PDB entry 6FXT | X-ray diffraction, 2.50 A resolution | chain A

[Chain A]
Molecule: Procollagen-lysine, 2-oxoglutarate 5-dioxygenase 3
Source organism: Homo sapiens
Notes: EC 1.14.11.4
UniProt: O60568 (PLOD3_HUMAN); residue numbers follow UniProt; this construct covers 25-738
Chain sequence (718 residues; each row starts with the number of its first residue):
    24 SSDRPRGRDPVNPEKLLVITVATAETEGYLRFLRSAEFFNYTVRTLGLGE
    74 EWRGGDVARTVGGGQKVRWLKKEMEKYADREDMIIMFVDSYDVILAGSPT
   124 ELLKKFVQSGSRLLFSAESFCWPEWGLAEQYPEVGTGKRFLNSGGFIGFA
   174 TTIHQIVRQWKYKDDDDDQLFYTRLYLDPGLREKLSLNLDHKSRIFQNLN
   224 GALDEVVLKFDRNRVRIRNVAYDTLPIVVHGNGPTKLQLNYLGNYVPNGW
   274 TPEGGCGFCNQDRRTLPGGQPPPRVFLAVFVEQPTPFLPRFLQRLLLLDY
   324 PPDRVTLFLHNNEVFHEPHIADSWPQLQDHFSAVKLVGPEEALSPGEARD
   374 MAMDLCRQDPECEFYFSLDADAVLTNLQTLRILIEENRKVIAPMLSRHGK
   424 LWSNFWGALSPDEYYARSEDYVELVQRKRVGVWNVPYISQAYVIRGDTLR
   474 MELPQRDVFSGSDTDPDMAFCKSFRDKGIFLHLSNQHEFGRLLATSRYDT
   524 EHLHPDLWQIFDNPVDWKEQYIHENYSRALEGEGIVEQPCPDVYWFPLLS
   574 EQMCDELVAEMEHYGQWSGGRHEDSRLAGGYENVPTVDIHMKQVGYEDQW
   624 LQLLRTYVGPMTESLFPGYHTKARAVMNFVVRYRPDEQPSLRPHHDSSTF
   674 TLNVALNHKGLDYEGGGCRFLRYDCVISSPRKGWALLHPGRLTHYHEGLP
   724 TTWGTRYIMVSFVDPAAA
Not modelled in the structure: 24-32, 287-292, 739-741
Construct notes: expression tag (24, 739-741)
Swiss-Prot annotation at these positions:
  - binding site (UDP): V44 to T46, D112 to Y114, G256 to K259
  - binding site (Mn(2+)): D112, D115, H253
  - binding site (2-oxoglutarate): R599, Y656, N676, R729
  - binding site (Fe cation): H667, D669, H719
  - glycosylation (N-linked (GlcNAc...) asparagine): N63, N548
  - natural variant: N223 (N223S: In BCARD), R452 to P738 (deletion: In BCARD; uncertain significance)
  - mutagenesis: W75 (W75A: Decreased lysyl hydroxylase activity and loss of glycosyltransferase activity), Y114 (Y114A: Decreased lysyl hydroxylase and glycosyltransferase activity), C144 (C144I: Strongly reduced glucosyltransferase activity. Strongly reduced galactosyltransferase activity), D187 to D191 (Loss of glucosyltransferase activity. Loss of galactosyltransferase activity), D187 to D189 (Nearly abolishes glucosyltransferase activity. Nearly abolishes galactosyltransferase activity), L208 (L208I: Reduced glucosyltransferase activity), D669 (D669A: Strongly decreased lysyl hydroxylase activity. No effect on glycosyltransferase activity), T672 (T672N: Loss of dimerization. Loss of lysyl hydroxylase activity and decreased glycosyltransferase activity), R714 (R714N: Loss of dimerization. Loss of lysyl hydroxylase activity and no effect on glycosyltransferase activity), L715 (L715D: No effect on dimerization, lysyl hydroxylase and glycosyltransferase activity; L715R: Loss of lysyl hydroxylase activity and decreased glycosyltransferase activity)
Disulfide bonds: C279-C282, C379-C385, C563-C698
Covalent attachments: N-acetylglucosamine (NAG) linked to N63, N548
Ion coordination: Mn2+: D112, D115, H253 (together with UDP); Fe2+ site 1: H595, D597, D611, H613; Fe2+ site 2: H667, D669, H719 (together with 2-oxoglutaric acid)
Small-molecule neighbours:
  - 2-oxoglutaric acid (AKG): R599, F652, V654, Y656, L664, H667, D669, N676, G690, C691, H719, G721, R729, I731, V733, F735
  - UDP (uridine-5'-diphosphate): V44, A45, T46, W75, V80, K89, D112, S113, Y114, D115, H253, N255, G256, K259
Reported in the primary citation:
  - conformationally variable residues (order/disorder transition, side-chain flip): G72 to G87, W145
  - binding site for UDP: W75, Y114
  - mutagenesis - W148N/L150T, L715D: unchanged catalytic activity
  - mutagenesis - L715R: abolished catalytic activity
  - mutagenesis - W75A, Y114A: abolished catalytic activity (LH3 GT enzymatic activity)
  - disease-associated variants - N223S: abolished catalytic activity on glycosyltransferase
  - disease-associated variants - N223S: decreased catalytic activity on lysyl hydroxylase

[In short]
Chain A binds 2-oxoglutaric acid and UDP. Covalently linked N-acetylglucosamine: at N63 and N548. From the
paper: a binding site for UDP at W75 and Y114; W75A and Y114A abolish catalytic activity (LH3 GT enzymatic
activity); 6 substitutions were tested in all.
Chain A is Procollagen-lysine, 2-oxoglutarate 5-dioxygenase 3 (Homo sapiens); the structure, Crystal Structure
of full-length Human Lysyl Hydroxylase LH3 - Cocrystal with Fe2+, Mn2+, UDP-Glc, was determined by X-ray
diffraction, deposited together with 6FXM, 6FXX and 6FXY.
